PDB entry 3BX4 | X-ray diffraction, 1.70 A resolution | chains B and C of the 4 polymer chains in the assembly

# Chain B
Molecule: Aggretin beta chain
From: Agkistrodon rhodostoma
UniProtKB: Q9I840 (Q9I840_AGKRH); residues -22 to 123 here correspond to UniProt positions 1-146 (UniProt number = residue number + 23)
Sequence (146 residues; row label = number of the first residue in the row; numbers below 1 keep their minus sign (Met-22 is residue -22)):
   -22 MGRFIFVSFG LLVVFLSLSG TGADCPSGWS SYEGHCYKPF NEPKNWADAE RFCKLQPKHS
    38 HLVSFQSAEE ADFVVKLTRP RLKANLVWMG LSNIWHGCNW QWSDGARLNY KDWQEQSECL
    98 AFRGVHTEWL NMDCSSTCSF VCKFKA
Not modelled in the structure: -22 to 1
Cystine bridges: Cys2-Cys13, Cys30-Cys119, Cys96-Cys111

# Chain C
Molecule: Aggretin alpha chain
From: Agkistrodon rhodostoma
UniProtKB: Q9I841 (Q9I841_AGKRH); numbering as in UniProt (aligned over 1-136)
Sequence (136 residues; row label = number of the first residue in the row):
     1 GLEDCDFGWS PYDQHCYQAF NEQKTWDEAE KFCRAQENGA HLASIESNGE ADFVSWLISQ
    61 KDELADEDYV WIGLRAQNKE QQCSSEWSDG SSVSYENLID LHTKKCGALE KLTGFRKWVN
   121 YYCEQMHAFV CKLLPY
Not modelled in the structure: 1-2
Cystine bridges: Cys5-Cys16, Cys33-Cys131, Cys106-Cys123

# How chain B and chain C interact
Residue-residue contacts - 7 pairs, chain B then chain C:
  Gln43(B) - Asn38(C)
  Ser44(B) - Glu37(C)
  Ala45(B) - Ala35(C)
  Ala45(B) - Glu37(C)  hydrogen bond (backbone-backbone)
  Glu46(B) - Asp6(C)
  Glu46(B) - Glu37(C)
  Ser80(B) - Lys79(C)

# Summary
Chain B and chain C each contribute 5 residues to their interface, with 1 hydrogen bond. The hydrogen-bonded
pair Ala45(B)-Glu37(C) is a backbone contact.
Chain B is Aggretin beta chain and chain C is Aggretin alpha chain, both from Agkistrodon rhodostoma; the
structure, Crystal structure of the snake venom toxin aggretin, was determined by X-ray diffraction.
